Entry 6B44 (electron microscopy, 2.90 A resolution); this record covers chains H and M of the 12 polymer chains in the assembly.

Chain H:
Molecule: CRISPR-associated protein Csy3
From: Pseudomonas aeruginosa (strain UCBPP-PA14)
Reference sequence: Q02MM1 (CSY3_PSEAB); residues 1-342 here = UniProt positions 1-342
Sequence (344 residues; each row starts with the number of its first residue; numbers below 1 keep their minus sign (Met-1 is residue -1)):
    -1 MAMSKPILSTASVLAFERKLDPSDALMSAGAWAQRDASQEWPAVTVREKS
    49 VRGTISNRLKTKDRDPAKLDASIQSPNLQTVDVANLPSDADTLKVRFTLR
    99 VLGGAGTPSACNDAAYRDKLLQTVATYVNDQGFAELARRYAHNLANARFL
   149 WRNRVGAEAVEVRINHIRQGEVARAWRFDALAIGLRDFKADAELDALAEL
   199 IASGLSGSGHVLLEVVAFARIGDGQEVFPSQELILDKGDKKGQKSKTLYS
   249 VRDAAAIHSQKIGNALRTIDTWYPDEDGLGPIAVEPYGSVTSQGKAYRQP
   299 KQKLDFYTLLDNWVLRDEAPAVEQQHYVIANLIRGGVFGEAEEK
Not modelled in the structure: -1 to 5, 339-342
Differences from the reference sequence: initiating methionine (-1); expression tag (0)
Reported in the primary citation:
  - conformationally variable residues (loop rearrangement): Val44 to Ala82, Ser228 to Ala253

Chain M:
Molecule: Pseudomonas aeruginosa strain SMC4485 CRISPR repeat sequence
From: Pseudomonas aeruginosa
Sequence (60 nucleotides; row label = number of the first residue in the row):
     1 CUAAGAAAUUCACGGCGGGCUUGAUGUCCGCGUCUACCUGGUUCACUGCC
    51 GUGUAGGCAG

How chain H and chain M interact:
Residue-residue contacts (41):
  Ala13(H) - G5(M)  base contact
  Phe14(H) - G5(M)  hydrogen bond to the sugar
  Phe14(H) - A6(M)  sugar contact
  Glu15(H) - G5(M)  phosphate contact
  Glu15(H) - A6(M)  phosphate contact
  Arg16(H) - A6(M)  salt bridge to the phosphate
  Arg16(H) - A7(M)  salt bridge to the phosphate
  Val49(H) - C13(M)  sugar contact
  Arg50(H) - C13(M)  hydrogen bond to the sugar
  Arg50(H) - G14(M)  sugar contact
  Arg50(H) - G15(M)  hydrogen bond to the phosphate
  Gly51(H) - C13(M)  sugar contact
  Pro74(H) - G15(M)  base contact
  Val79(H) - C13(M)  base contact
  Ser107(H) - G5(M)  sugar contact
  Ala108(H) - A4(M)  base contact
  Trp149(H) - A8(M)  base contact
  Arg150(H) - C11(M)  salt bridge to the phosphate
  Arg150(H) - A12(M)  salt bridge to the phosphate
  Ser228(H) - U10(M)  phosphate contact
  Gln229(H) - U9(M)  sugar contact
  Gln229(H) - U10(M)  base contact
  Leu231(H) - U9(M)  base contact
  His256(H) - U9(M)  salt bridge to the phosphate
  Gln258(H) - A8(M)  sugar contact
  Gln258(H) - U9(M)  hydrogen bond to the phosphate
  Lys259(H) - A8(M)  hydrogen bond to the base
  Lys259(H) - U10(M)  salt bridge to the phosphate
  Asn262(H) - A8(M)  hydrogen bond to the sugar
  Arg265(H) - A7(M)  sugar contact
  Arg265(H) - A8(M)  salt bridge to the phosphate
  Val288(H) - A8(M)  base contact
  Thr289(H) - A8(M)  hydrogen bond to the base
  Ser290(H) - A8(M)  base contact
  Arg332(H) - A6(M)  hydrogen bond to the sugar
  Arg332(H) - A7(M)  sugar contact
  Gly333(H) - A6(M)  sugar contact
  Gly334(H) - G5(M)  sugar contact
  Gly334(H) - A6(M)  sugar contact
  Val335(H) - G5(M)  base contact
  Val335(H) - A6(M)  base contact
Interface residues without a listed pair, chain H (35 interface residues in all): Val11, Leu12, Thr52, Leu76, Glu230, Ile232, Glu283
Interface residues without a listed pair, chain M (13 interface residues in all): C16

Summary:
35 residues of chain H and 13 residues of chain M are in contact; the contacts include 8 hydrogen bonds and 7
salt bridges. Polar contacts include Lys259(H)-A8(M), Thr289(H)-A8(M) and Phe14(H)-G5(M). The paper reports
conformational variability at Val44(H) and Ser228(H).
Chain H is CRISPR-associated protein Csy3 (Pseudomonas aeruginosa (strain UCBPP-PA14)) and chain M is
Pseudomonas aeruginosa strain SMC4485 CRISPR repeat sequence (Pseudomonas aeruginosa); the structure, Cryo-EM
structure of Type I-F CRISPR crRNA-guided Csy surveillance complex with bound target dsDNA, was determined by
electron microscopy (same publication as 6B45, 6B46, 6B47 and 6B48).
